Entry 9E28 (electron microscopy, 4.40 A resolution (low resolution: residue-level contacts below are approximate; hydrogen-bond / salt-bridge calls are withheld)); this record covers chains d and i of the 16 polymer chains in the assembly.

[Chain d (and i)]
Protein: Dynein light chain 1, cytoplasmic
From: Homo sapiens
Notes: chain i of this document is another copy of the same molecule, construct and numbering; everything in this record applies to it too
UniProtKB: P63167 (DYL1_HUMAN); residues 1-89 here = UniProt positions 1-89
Amino-acid sequence (89 residues; row label = number of the first residue in the row):
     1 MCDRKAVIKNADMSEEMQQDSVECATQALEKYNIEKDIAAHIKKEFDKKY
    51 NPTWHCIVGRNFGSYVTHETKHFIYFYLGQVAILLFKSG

[Interface between chain d and chain i]
Residue-residue contacts (21; chain d residue first):
  Ala39(d) - Gly63(i)
  Ala39(d) - Ser64(i)
  Ala39(d) - Tyr65(i)
  Ala40(d) - Tyr65(i)
  Lys43(d) - Tyr65(i)
  Thr53(d) - Thr67(i)
  Trp54(d) - Thr67(i)
  His55(d) - Tyr65(i)
  His55(d) - Thr67(i)
  Cys56(d) - Ser64(i)
  Val58(d) - Gly63(i)
  Gly59(d) - Phe62(i)
  Arg60(d) - Asn61(i)
  Asn61(d) - Val58(i)
  Asn61(d) - Gly59(i)
  Asn61(d) - Arg60(i)
  Gly63(d) - Lys36(i)
  Gly63(d) - Ala39(i)
  Ser64(d) - Cys56(i)
  Tyr65(d) - Ala40(i)
  Ser88(d) - Ser88(i)
Other interface residues (no listed pair), chain d (18 interface residues in all): Glu35, Phe62, Val66
Other interface residues (no listed pair), chain i (20 interface residues in all): Glu35, Lys43, Thr53, Trp54, Val66, Gly89

[Summary]
Chain d and chain i form an interface of 18 and 20 residues respectively.
Both chains are Dynein light chain 1, cytoplasmic (Homo sapiens). Entry 9E28 (Cryo-EM structure of Phi dynein
tail) was determined by electron microscopy (same publication as 9DZY, 9E0T, 9E0W, 9E22 and 9E23).
